PDB entry 8IXA | electron microscopy, 4.20 A resolution (low resolution: residue-level contacts below are approximate; hydrogen-bond / salt-bridge calls are withheld) | chains J and N of the 27 polymer chains in the assembly

Chain J (and N):
Name: Tubulin beta-2A chain
Source organism: Mus musculus
Notes: chain N of this document is another copy of the same molecule, construct and numbering; everything in this record applies to it too
UniProtKB: Q7TMM9 (TBB2A_MOUSE); numbering as in UniProt (aligned over 1-445)
Amino-acid sequence (457 residues; numbered 1 to 457; the number before each row is that of its first residue):
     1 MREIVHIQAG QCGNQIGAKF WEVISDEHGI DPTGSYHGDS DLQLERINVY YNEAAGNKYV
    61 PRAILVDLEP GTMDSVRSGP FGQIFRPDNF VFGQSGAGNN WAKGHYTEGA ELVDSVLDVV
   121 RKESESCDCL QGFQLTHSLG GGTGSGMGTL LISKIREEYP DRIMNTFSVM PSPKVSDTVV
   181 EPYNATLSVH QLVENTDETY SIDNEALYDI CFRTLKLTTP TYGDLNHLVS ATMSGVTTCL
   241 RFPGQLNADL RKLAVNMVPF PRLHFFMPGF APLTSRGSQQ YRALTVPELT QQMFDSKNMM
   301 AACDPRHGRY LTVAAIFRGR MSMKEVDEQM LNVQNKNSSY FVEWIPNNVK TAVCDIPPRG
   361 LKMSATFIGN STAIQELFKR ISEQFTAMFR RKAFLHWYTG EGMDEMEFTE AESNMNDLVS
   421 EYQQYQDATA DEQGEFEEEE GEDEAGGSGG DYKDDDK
Unresolved in the structure: 427-457
Construct notes: expression tag (446-457)
Curated features (UniProtKB/Swiss-Prot):
  - motif: Met1 to Ile4 (MREI motif)
  - binding site (GTP): Gln11, Glu69, Ser138, Gly142, Thr143, Gly144, Asn204, Asn226
  - binding site (Mg(2+)): Glu69
  - modified residue: Ser40 (Phosphoserine), Lys58 (N6-acetyllysine), Ser172 (Phosphoserine), Thr285 (Phosphothreonine), Thr290 (Phosphothreonine), Arg318 (Omega-N-methylarginine), Glu438 (5-glutamyl polyglutamate)
  - cross-link (Glycyl lysine isopeptide (Lys-Gly)): Lys58 (interchain with G-Cter in ubiquitin), Lys324 (interchain with G-Cter in ubiquitin)

Chain J / chain N interface:
Contacting residue pairs - 9 pairs, chain J then chain N:
  Glu53(J) - Ala283(N)
  Ala54(J) - Gln280(N)
  Lys58(J) - Gln280(N)
  Lys58(J) - Tyr281(N)
  Gln83(J) - Tyr281(N)
  Ile84(J) - Tyr281(N)
  Phe85(J) - Tyr281(N)
  Arg86(J) - Tyr281(N)
  Pro87(J) - Tyr281(N)
Interface residues without a listed pair, chain J (9 interface residues in all): Val60
Interface residues without a listed pair, chain N (5 interface residues in all): Gly277, Arg282

Summary:
Chain J and chain N form an interface of 9 and 5 residues respectively. Curated annotation (UniProt) lists 8
GTP-binding residues and Mg2+-binding residue Glu69(J) on chain J.
Both chains are Tubulin beta-2A chain (Mus musculus). Entry 8IXA (GMPCPP-Alpha1A/Beta2A-microtubule decorated
with kinesin non-seam region) was determined by electron microscopy, deposited together with 8IXB, 8IXD, 8IXE,
8IXF and 8IXG.
